8BEF - chains L and N of the 22 polymer chains in the assembly; structure by electron microscopy, 2.13 A resolution.

== Chain L ==
Molecule: NADH-ubiquinone oxidoreductase chain 5
Organism: Arabidopsis thaliana
Notes: EC 7.1.1.2
Reference sequence: B5TM94 (B5TM94_ARATH); numbering as in UniProt (aligned over 1-669)
Chain sequence (669 residues; numbered 1 to 669; the number before each row is that of its first residue):
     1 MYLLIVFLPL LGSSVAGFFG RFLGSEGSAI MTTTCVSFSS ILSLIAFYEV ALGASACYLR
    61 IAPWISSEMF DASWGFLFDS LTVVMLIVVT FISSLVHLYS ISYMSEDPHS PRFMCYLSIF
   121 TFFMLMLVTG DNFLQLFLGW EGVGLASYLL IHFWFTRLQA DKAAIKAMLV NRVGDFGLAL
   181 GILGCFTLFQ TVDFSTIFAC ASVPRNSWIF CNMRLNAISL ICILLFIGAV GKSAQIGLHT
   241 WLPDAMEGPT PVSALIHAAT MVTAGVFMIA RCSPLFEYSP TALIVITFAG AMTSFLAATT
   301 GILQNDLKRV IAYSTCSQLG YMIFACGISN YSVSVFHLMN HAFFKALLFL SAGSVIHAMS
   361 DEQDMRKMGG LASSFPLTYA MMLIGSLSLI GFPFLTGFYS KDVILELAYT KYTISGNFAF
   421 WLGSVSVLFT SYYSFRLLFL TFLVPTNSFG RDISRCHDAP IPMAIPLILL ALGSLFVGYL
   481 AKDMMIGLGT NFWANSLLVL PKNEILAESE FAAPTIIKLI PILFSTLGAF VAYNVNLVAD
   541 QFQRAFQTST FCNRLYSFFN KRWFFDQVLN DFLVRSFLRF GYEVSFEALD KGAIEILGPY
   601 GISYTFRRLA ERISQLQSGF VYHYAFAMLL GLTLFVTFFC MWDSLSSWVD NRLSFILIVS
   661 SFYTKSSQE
Unresolved in the structure: 1-589, 666-669
Differences from the reference sequence: conflict Phe91 (Ser in B5TM94)
Residues lining bound ligands:
  - phosphatidylglycerol (PGT; (1S)-2-{[{[(2R)-2,3-dihydroxypropyl]oxy}(hydroxy)phosphoryl]oxy}-1-[(palmitoyloxy)methyl]ethyl stearate), molecule 1: Ile596, Leu597, Gly601, Ile602, Tyr604
  - phosphatidylglycerol (PGT), molecule 2: Leu634, Trp642, Ser644, Leu645, Trp648, Val649, Ser654, Ile658
  - phosphatidylethanolamine (PTY), molecule 1: Pro599, Ile602, Ser603, Phe606, Arg607
  - phosphatidylethanolamine (PTY), molecule 2: Thr605, Phe606, Arg608, Leu609, Phe662, Tyr663
  - phosphatidylethanolamine (PTY), molecule 3: Ile613, Leu616, Phe655
  - UQ5 (2,3-dimethoxy-5-methyl-6-(3,11,15,19-tetramethyl-eicosa-2,6,10,14,18-pentaenyl)-[1,4]benzoquinone): Arg612, Gln615, Leu616, Ala627, Leu630, Leu634

== Chain N ==
Molecule: NADH-ubiquinone oxidoreductase chain 2
Organism: Arabidopsis thaliana
Notes: EC 7.1.1.2
Reference sequence: O05000 (NU2M_ARATH); residue numbers follow UniProt; this construct covers 1-499
Chain sequence (499 residues; numbered 1 to 499; the number before each row is that of its first residue):
     1 MKAEFVRILP HMFNLFLAVF PEIFIINATF ILLIHGVVFS TSKKYDYPPL ASNVGWLGLL
    61 SVLITLLLLA AGAPLLTIAH LFWNNLFRRD NFTYFCQIFL LLSTAGTISM CFDFFDQERF
   121 DAFEFIVLIL LSTCGMLFMI SAYDLIAMYL AIELQSLCFY VIAASKRKSE FSTEAGLKYL
   181 ILGAFSSGIL LFGCSMIYGS TGATHFDQLA KILTGYEITG ARSSGIFMGI LFIAVGFLFK
   241 ITAVPFHMWA PDIYEGSPTP VTAFLSIAPK ISIFANILRV FIYGSYGATL QQIFFFCSIA
   301 SMILGALAAM AQTKVKRLLA YSSIGHVGYI CIGFSCGTIE GIQSLLIGIF IYALMTMDAF
   361 AIVLALRQTR VKYIADLGAL AKTNPILAIT FSITMFSYAG IPPLAGFCSK FYLFFAALGC
   421 GAYFLALVGV VTSVIGCFYY IRLVKRMFFD TPRTWILYEP MDRNKSLLLA MTSFFITLFL
   481 LYPSPLFSVT HQMALSLYL
Unresolved in the structure: 1-11
Disulfide bonds: Cys336-Cys420
Residues lining bound ligands:
  - 1,2-diacyl-glycerol-3-sn-phosphate (3PH), molecule 1: Phe13, Phe16, Phe20, Ile23, Ile26, Asn27, Phe30
  - 1,2-diacyl-glycerol-3-sn-phosphate (3PH), molecule 2: Asn27, Phe30, Ile31, Ile34, His35, Phe39, Tyr45
  - phosphatidylcholine (PC7; (7S)-4-hydroxy-N,N,N-trimethyl-9-oxo-7-[(palmitoyloxy)methyl]-3,5,8-trioxa-4-phosphahexacosan-1-aminium 4-oxide), molecule 1: Leu63, Leu66, Leu67, Ala70, Ala71, Leu102, Leu354, Leu468, Met471, Thr472, Phe475
  - phosphatidylcholine (PC7), molecule 2: Asn384, Pro385, Ile386, Ile389, Pro403, Phe474
  - phosphatidylglycerol (PGT; (1S)-2-{[{[(2R)-2,3-dihydroxypropyl]oxy}(hydroxy)phosphoryl]oxy}-1-[(palmitoyloxy)methyl]ethyl stearate), molecule 1: Met12, Phe16, Val19, Ile23, Ile26, Phe138
  - phosphatidylglycerol (PGT), molecule 2: Leu418, Tyr423, Ala426, Leu427, Val430
  - phosphatidylethanolamine (PTY), molecule 1: Trp56, Leu102, Ser103, Ala105, Gly106, Ser109, Leu354, Met357, Arg463, Asn464, Leu467, Leu468, Met471, Phe474, Phe475
  - phosphatidylethanolamine (PTY), molecule 2: Ala70, Ala73, Asn91, Tyr94, Phe95, Cys96, Ile98, Phe99, Leu102, Ile271, Phe274, Ala275, Leu346, Ile349, Phe350, Leu354, Leu486, Val489, Thr490, Met493
  - phosphatidylethanolamine (PTY), molecule 3: Phe295, Phe296, Ile299, Ala300, Ile303, Leu304, Cys420, Gly421, Ala422, Phe424
  - phosphatidylethanolamine (PTY), molecule 4: Met310, Leu427, Val431, Val434, Ile435, Phe438, Arg442, Lys445
  - phosphatidylethanolamine (PTY), molecule 5: Phe350, Phe474, Phe475, Leu478, Phe479, Leu481, Tyr482, Pro485, Leu486, Val489
  - Q7G (2-{[(4-O-alpha-D-glucopyranosyl-alpha-D-glucopyranosyl)oxy]methyl}-4-{[(3beta,9beta,14beta,17beta,25R)-spirost-5-en-3-yl]oxy}butyl 4-O-alpha-D-glucopyranosyl-alpha-D-glucopyranoside): Pro403, Phe407, Cys408, Phe411, Tyr412, Leu480, Leu481, Phe487
  - UQ5 (2,3-dimethoxy-5-methyl-6-(3,11,15,19-tetramethyl-eicosa-2,6,10,14,18-pentaenyl)-[1,4]benzoquinone): Val244, Pro245, His247, Met248, Phe296, Cys297, Ala300, Leu304

== Chain L / chain N interface ==
Pairs across the interface - 44 pairs, chain L then chain N:
  Phe606(L) - Leu307(N)  hydrophobic
  Phe606(L) - Met310(N)
  Phe606(L) - Ile435(N)  hydrophobic
  Ala610(L) - Leu307(N)
  Ala610(L) - Met310(N)  hydrophobic
  Ala610(L) - Ala311(N)
  Ile613(L) - Leu307(N)  hydrophobic
  Ile613(L) - Ala308(N)  hydrophobic
  Ser614(L) - Ala311(N)
  Leu616(L) - Met248(N)
  Gln617(L) - Met248(N)  hydrogen bond (side chain-backbone)
  Gln617(L) - Pro251(N)
  Gln617(L) - Asp252(N)  hydrogen bond
  Gln617(L) - Arg317(N)
  Gln617(L) - Tyr321(N)
  Gly619(L) - Lys178(N)  hydrogen bond (backbone-side chain)
  Tyr624(L) - Leu182(N)  hydrophobic
  Tyr624(L) - Met248(N)  hydrophobic
  Tyr624(L) - Asp252(N)  hydrogen bond
  Ala625(L) - Leu182(N)
  Ala625(L) - Phe185(N)
  Ala627(L) - Met248(N)  hydrophobic
  Met628(L) - Leu182(N)
  Met628(L) - Phe185(N)  hydrophobic
  Met628(L) - Ser186(N)
  Met628(L) - Phe239(N)  hydrophobic
  Met628(L) - Phe246(N)
  Gly631(L) - Phe246(N)
  Leu632(L) - Phe232(N)  hydrophobic
  Leu632(L) - Val235(N)  hydrophobic
  Leu632(L) - Phe246(N)
  Phe635(L) - Val235(N)  hydrophobic
  Phe635(L) - Leu238(N)  hydrophobic
  Phe635(L) - Phe246(N)  hydrophobic
  Phe635(L) - Ile293(N)  hydrophobic
  Phe635(L) - Cys297(N)  hydrophobic
  Val636(L) - Met228(N)  hydrophobic
  Phe639(L) - Phe227(N)
  Phe639(L) - Thr289(N)
  Phe639(L) - Gln292(N)
  Phe639(L) - Ile293(N)  hydrophobic
  Cys640(L) - Arg222(N)  hydrogen bond
  Cys640(L) - Phe227(N)  hydrophobic
  Cys640(L) - Met228(N)  hydrophobic
Interface residues without a listed pair, chain L (21 interface residues in all): Leu609, Val621, His623, Leu629
Interface residues without a listed pair, chain N (35 interface residues in all): Glu174, Ile181, Ile189, Leu231, Pro245, Trp249, Leu304, Gln312, Val431

== In short ==
21 residues of chain L face 35 of chain N across their interface, with 5 hydrogen bonds. Polar contacts
include Gln617(L)-Met248(N), Gln617(L)-Asp252(N) and Gly619(L)-Lys178(N). 2 phosphatidylethanolamine molecules
and one compound UQ5 molecule are bound between chain L and chain N.
Here chain L is NADH-ubiquinone oxidoreductase chain 5 and chain N is NADH-ubiquinone oxidoreductase chain 2,
both from Arabidopsis thaliana. Entry 8BEF (Cryo-EM structure of the Arabidopsis thaliana I+III2 supercomplex
(CI membrane core)) was determined by electron microscopy (same publication as 8BED, 8BEE, 8BEH, 8BEL, 8BEP,
8BPX, 8BQ5 and 8BQ6).
